Entry 9B1D (electron microscopy, 3.30 A resolution); this record covers chains A and J of the 12 polymer chains in the assembly.

Chain A:
Name: Helicase SWR1
Organism: Saccharomyces cerevisiae W303
Notes: EC 3.6.4.12
Sequence (1544 residues; each row starts with the number of its first residue):
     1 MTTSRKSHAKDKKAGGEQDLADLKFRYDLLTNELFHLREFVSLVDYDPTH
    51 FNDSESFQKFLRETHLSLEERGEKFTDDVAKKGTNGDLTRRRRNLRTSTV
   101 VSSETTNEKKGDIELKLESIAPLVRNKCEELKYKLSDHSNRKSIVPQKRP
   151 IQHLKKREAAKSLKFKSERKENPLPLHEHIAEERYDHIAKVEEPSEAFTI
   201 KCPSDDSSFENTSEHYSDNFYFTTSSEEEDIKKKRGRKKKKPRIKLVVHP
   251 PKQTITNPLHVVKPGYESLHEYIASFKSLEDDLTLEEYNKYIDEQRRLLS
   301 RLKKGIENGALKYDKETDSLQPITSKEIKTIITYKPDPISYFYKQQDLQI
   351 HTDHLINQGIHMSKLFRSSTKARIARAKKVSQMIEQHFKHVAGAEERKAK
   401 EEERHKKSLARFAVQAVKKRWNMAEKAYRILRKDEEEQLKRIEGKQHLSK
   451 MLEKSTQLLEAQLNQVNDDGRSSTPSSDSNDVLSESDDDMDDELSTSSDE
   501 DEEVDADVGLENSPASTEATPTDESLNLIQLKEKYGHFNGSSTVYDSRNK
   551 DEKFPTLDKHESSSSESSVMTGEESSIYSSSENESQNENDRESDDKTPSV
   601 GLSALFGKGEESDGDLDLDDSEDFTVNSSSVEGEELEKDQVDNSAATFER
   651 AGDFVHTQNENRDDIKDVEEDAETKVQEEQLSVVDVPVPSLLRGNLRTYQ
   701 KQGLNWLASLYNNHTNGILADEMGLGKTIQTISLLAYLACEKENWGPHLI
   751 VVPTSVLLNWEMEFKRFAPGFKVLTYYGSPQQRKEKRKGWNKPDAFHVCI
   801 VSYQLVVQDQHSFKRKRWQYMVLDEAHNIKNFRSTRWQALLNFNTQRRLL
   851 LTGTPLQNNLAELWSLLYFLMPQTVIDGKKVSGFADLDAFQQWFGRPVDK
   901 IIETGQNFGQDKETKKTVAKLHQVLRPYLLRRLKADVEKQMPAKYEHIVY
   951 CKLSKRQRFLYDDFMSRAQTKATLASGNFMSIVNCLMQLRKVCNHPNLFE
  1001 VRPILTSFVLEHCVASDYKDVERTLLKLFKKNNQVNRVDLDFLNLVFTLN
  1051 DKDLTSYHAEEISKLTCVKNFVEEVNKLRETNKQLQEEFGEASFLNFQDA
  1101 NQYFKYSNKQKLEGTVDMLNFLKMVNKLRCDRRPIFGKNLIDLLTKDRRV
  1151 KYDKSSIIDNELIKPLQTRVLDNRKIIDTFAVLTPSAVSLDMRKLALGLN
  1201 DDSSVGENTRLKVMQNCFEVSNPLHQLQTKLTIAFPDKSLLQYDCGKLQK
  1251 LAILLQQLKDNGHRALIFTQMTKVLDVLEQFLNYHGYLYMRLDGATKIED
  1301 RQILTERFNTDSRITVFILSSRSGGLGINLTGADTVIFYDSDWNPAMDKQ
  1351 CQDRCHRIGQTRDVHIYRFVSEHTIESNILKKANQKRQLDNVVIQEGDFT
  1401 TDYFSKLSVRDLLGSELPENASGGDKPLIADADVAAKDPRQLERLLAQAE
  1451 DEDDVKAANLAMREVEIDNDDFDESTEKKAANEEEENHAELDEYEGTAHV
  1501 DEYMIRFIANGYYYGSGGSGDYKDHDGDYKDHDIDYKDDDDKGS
Disordered / not traced: 1-681, 907-910, 971-979, 1405-1544
Bound ions: Mg2+: Glu825 (together with ATP-gamma-S)
Ligand contacts: ATP-gamma-S (AGS; phosphothiophosphoric acid-adenylate ester): Asn695, Leu696, Arg697, Gln700, Met723, Gly724, Leu725, Gly726, Lys727, Thr728, Ile729, Glu763, Phe767, Asp1353, Arg1357

Chain J:
Name: RuvB-like protein 2
Organism: Saccharomyces cerevisiae W303
Notes: EC 3.6.4.12
Reference sequence: Q12464 (RUVB2_YEAST); numbering as in UniProt (aligned over 1-471)
Sequence (471 residues; numbered 1 to 471; the number before each row is that of its first residue):
     1 MSIQTSDPNETSDLKSLSLIAAHSHITGLGLDENLQPRPTSEGMVGQLQA
    51 RRAAGVILKMVQNGTIAGRAVLVAGPPSTGKTALAMGVSQSLGKDVPFTA
   101 IAGSEIFSLELSKTEALTQAFRKSIGIKIKEETELIEGEVVEIQIDRSIT
   151 GGHKQGKLTIKTTDMETIYELGNKMIDGLTKEKVLAGDVISIDKASGKIT
   201 KLGRSFARSRDYDAMGADTRFVQCPEGELQKRKTVVHTVSLHEIDVINSR
   251 TQGFLALFTGDTGEIRSEVRDQINTKVAEWKEEGKAEIVPGVLFIDEVHM
   301 LDIECFSFINRALEDEFAPIVMMATNRGVSKTRGTNYKSPHGLPLDLLDR
   351 SIIITTKSYNEQEIKTILSIRAQEEEVELSSDALDLLTKTGVETSLRYSS
   401 NLISVAQQIAMKRKNNTVEVEDVKRAYLLFLDSARSVKYVQENESQYIDD
   451 QGNVQISIAKSADPDAMDTTE
Disordered / not traced: 1-15, 150-152, 206-221, 461-471
Bound ions: Mg2+: Thr82 (together with ADP)
Ligand contacts: ADP (adenosine-5'-diphosphate): Ala22, His23, His25, Ile26, Gly43, Met44, Val45, Gln47, Pro76, Pro77, Ser78, Thr79, Gly80, Lys81, Thr82, Ala83, Tyr359, Ile367, Arg371, Leu396, Arg397
UniProt features mapped onto this chain:
  - binding site (ATP): Gly75 to Thr82
  - mutagenesis: Gly75 (G75A: Lethal), Gly80 (G80A: Growth defect at 37 degrees Celsius), Lys81 (K81A: Defect in snoRNA accumulation. Growth defect at 37 degrees Celsius; K81E: Lethal; K81R: Growth defect at 37 degrees Celsius), Asp296 (D296N: Lethal), Glu297 (E297G: Lethal)

Chain A / chain J interface:
Contacting residue pairs (39):
  Val1014(A) - Phe258(J)  hydrophobic
  Ala1015(A) - Phe254(J)
  Ala1015(A) - Phe258(J)  hydrophobic
  Tyr1018(A) - Val239(J)
  Tyr1018(A) - Glu243(J)  hydrogen bond
  Tyr1018(A) - Ile247(J)  hydrophobic
  Tyr1018(A) - Phe254(J)  hydrophobic
  Tyr1018(A) - Leu257(J)  hydrophobic
  Asp1020(A) - Lys198(J)  salt bridge
  Val1021(A) - His237(J)
  Val1021(A) - Val239(J)  hydrophobic
  Glu1022(A) - Phe254(J)
  Arg1023(A) - Ser196(J)
  Arg1023(A) - Lys198(J)
  Thr1024(A) - Glu131(J)
  Thr1024(A) - His237(J)
  Leu1025(A) - Ile129(J)  hydrophobic
  Leu1025(A) - Ile244(J)  hydrophobic
  Leu1026(A) - Asn248(J)
  Leu1028(A) - Ile129(J)  hydrophobic
  Leu1028(A) - Trp280(J)  hydrophobic
  Leu1028(A) - Lys285(J)
  Phe1029(A) - Ile244(J)  hydrophobic
  Phe1029(A) - Asn248(J)
  Phe1029(A) - Ile273(J)  hydrophobic
  Phe1029(A) - Lys276(J)
  Phe1029(A) - Trp280(J)  hydrophobic
  Asn1032(A) - Lys276(J)  hydrogen bond
  Asn1032(A) - Glu279(J)  hydrogen bond
  Met1192(A) - Leu255(J)  hydrophobic
  Leu1195(A) - Gln252(J)  hydrogen bond (backbone-side chain)
  Leu1195(A) - Leu255(J)
  Ala1196(A) - Gln252(J)
  Ala1196(A) - Leu255(J)  hydrophobic
  Leu1197(A) - Gln252(J)
  Gly1198(A) - Gln252(J)  hydrogen bond (backbone-side chain)
  Asn1200(A) - Gln252(J)  hydrogen bond
  Asp1201(A) - Lys181(J)  salt bridge
  Ser1204(A) - Thr251(J)  hydrogen bond (side chain-backbone)
Interface residues without a listed pair, chain A (24 interface residues in all): Lys1019, Arg1037, Val1205
Interface residues without a listed pair, chain J (23 interface residues in all): Gln272

Summary:
24 residues of chain A and 23 residues of chain J are in contact, with 7 hydrogen bonds and 2 salt bridges.
Polar pairs include Asp1020(A)-Lys198(J), Asp1201(A)-Lys181(J) and Tyr1018(A)-Glu243(J). Ligands of chain A:
ATP-gamma-S. Bound to chain J: ADP.
Chain A is Helicase SWR1 and chain J is RuvB-like protein 2, both from Saccharomyces cerevisiae W303; the
structure, Cryo-EM structure of native SWR1 bound to DNA (composite structure), was determined by electron
microscopy, deposited together with 9B1E.
